Entry 9FYE (electron microscopy, 2.92 A resolution); this record covers chains A and a of the 6 polymer chains in the assembly.

Chain A:
Name: Glycoprotein G1
Source organism: Sabia virus
UniProtKB: Q90037 (GLYC_SABVB); residues 59-254 here = UniProt positions 59-254
Chain sequence (196 residues; numbered 59 to 254; the number before each row is that of its first residue):
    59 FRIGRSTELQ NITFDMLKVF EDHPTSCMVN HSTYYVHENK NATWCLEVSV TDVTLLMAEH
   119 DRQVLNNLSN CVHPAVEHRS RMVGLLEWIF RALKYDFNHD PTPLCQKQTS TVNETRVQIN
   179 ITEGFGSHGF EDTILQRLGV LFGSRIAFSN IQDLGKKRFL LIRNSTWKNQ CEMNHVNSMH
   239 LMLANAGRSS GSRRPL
Disordered / not traced: 209-212, 250-254
Curated features (UniProtKB/Swiss-Prot):
  - site: Leu254 (Cleavage)
  - glycosylation (N-linked (GlcNAc...) asparagine): Asn69, Asn88, Asn99, Asn125, Asn171, Asn178, Asn222
Cystine bridges: Cys85-Cys229, Cys129-Cys163
Covalent attachments: N-acetylglucosamine (NAG) linked to Asn69, Asn88, Asn99, Asn125, Asn171, Asn178; glycan linked to Asn222
Reported in the primary citation:
  - K+ coordination: His157
  - conformationally variable residues (side-chain flip): His157, His186
  - self-association interface (contacts with another copy of this molecule); pairs are residue here / residue on that copy: Glu145-His186, Asn156-His157
  - mutagenesis - H157M: unchanged expression
  - mutagenesis - H157M: unchanged binding to Arenacept

Chain a:
Name: Glycoprotein G2
Source organism: Sabia virus
UniProtKB: Q90037 (GLYC_SABVB); numbering as in UniProt (aligned over 255-488)
Chain sequence (246 residues; row label = number of the first residue in the row):
   255 GIFSWTITDA VGNDMPGGYC LERWMLVTSD LKCFGNTALA KCNLDHDSEF CDMLKLFEFN
   315 KKAIETLNDN TKNKVNLLTH SINALISDNL LMKNRLKELL NTPYCNYTKF WYVNHTASGE
   375 HSLPRCWLVR NNSYLNESEF RNDWIIESDH LLSEMLNKEY IDRQGKTPLT LVDICFWSTL
   435 FFTTTLFLHL VGFPTHRHIR GEPCPLPHRL NSRGGCRCGK YPELKKPITW HKNHGGGSDY
   495 KDDDDK
Disordered / not traced: 255-271, 321-330, 416-500
Differences from the reference sequence: expression tag (489-500)
Curated features (UniProtKB/Swiss-Prot):
  - binding site (Zn(2+)): His450, His452, Cys458, His462, Cys470, Cys472, His488
  - glycosylation (N-linked (GlcNAc...) asparagine): Asn360, Asn368, Asn385, Asn390
Cystine bridges: Cys274-Cys287, Cys296-Cys305, Cys359-Cys380
Covalent attachments: N-acetylglucosamine (NAG) linked to Asn360, Asn368, Asn385
Reported in the primary citation:
  - self-association interface (contacts with another copy of this molecule); pairs are residue here / residue on that copy: Leu406-Ile415 (hydrophobic contact), Lys412-Asp403 (salt bridge)
  - conformationally variable residues (side-chain flip): His300
  - contacts within the chain: Asp299-His300
  - mutagenesis - H300A: unchanged binding to Arenacept
  - mutagenesis - H300A: decreased expression

Chain A / chain a interface:
Contacting residue pairs - 89 pairs, chain A then chain a:
  Phe59(A) - Glu391(a)
  Phe59(A) - Trp398(a)  hydrophobic
  Ile61(A) - Val367(a)  hydrophobic
  Ile61(A) - Trp398(a)  hydrophobic
  Ile61(A) - Ser402(a)
  Ser64(A) - His369(a)  hydrogen bond
  Ser64(A) - Thr370(a)  hydrogen bond (backbone-backbone)
  Ser64(A) - Leu406(a)
  Thr65(A) - Val367(a)
  Thr65(A) - Ser402(a)  hydrogen bond
  Glu66(A) - Val367(a)
  Glu66(A) - Asn368(a)  hydrogen bond (backbone-backbone)
  Glu66(A) - Thr370(a)
  Leu67(A) - Trp365(a)  hydrophobic
  Leu67(A) - Tyr366(a)
  Leu67(A) - Glu391(a)
  Leu67(A) - Trp398(a)  hydrophobic
  Gln68(A) - Trp365(a)
  Gln68(A) - Tyr366(a)  hydrogen bond (backbone-backbone)
  Gln68(A) - Asn368(a)  hydrogen bond
  Asn69(A) - Phe364(a)
  Asn69(A) - Trp381(a)
  Ile70(A) - Phe288(a)  hydrophobic
  Ile70(A) - Phe304(a)  hydrophobic
  Ile70(A) - Thr362(a)
  Ile70(A) - Lys363(a)
  Ile70(A) - Phe364(a)  hydrogen bond (backbone-backbone)
  Ile70(A) - Tyr366(a)  hydrophobic
  Thr71(A) - Leu280(a)
  Thr71(A) - Val281(a)  hydrogen bond (backbone-backbone)
  Thr71(A) - Thr362(a)
  Thr71(A) - Lys363(a)
  Phe72(A) - Met279(a)
  Phe72(A) - Leu280(a)  hydrophobic
  Phe72(A) - Val281(a)
  Phe72(A) - Phe304(a)  hydrophobic
  Phe72(A) - Met307(a)  hydrophobic
  Phe72(A) - Thr362(a)  hydrogen bond (backbone-backbone)
  Phe72(A) - Phe364(a)  hydrophobic
  Asp73(A) - Trp278(a)
  Asp73(A) - Met279(a)  hydrogen bond (backbone-backbone)
  Asp73(A) - Val281(a)
  Asp73(A) - Phe311(a)
  Met74(A) - Met307(a)  hydrophobic
  Met74(A) - Phe311(a)  hydrophobic
  Lys76(A) - Trp278(a)
  Lys76(A) - Asn314(a)
  Lys76(A) - Ile318(a)
  Val77(A) - Trp278(a)  hydrophobic
  Val77(A) - Phe311(a)  hydrophobic
  Val77(A) - Asn314(a)
  Phe78(A) - Leu310(a)  hydrophobic
  His81(A) - Leu332(a)
  Gly197(A) - Arg349(a)
  Gly197(A) - Leu353(a)
  Val198(A) - Met346(a)  hydrophobic
  Val198(A) - Arg349(a)  hydrogen bond (backbone-side chain)
  Leu199(A) - Arg349(a)
  Phe200(A) - Arg349(a)
  Gly201(A) - Arg349(a)
  Gly201(A) - Leu353(a)
  Ser202(A) - Leu353(a)
  Arg203(A) - Glu352(a)  hydrogen bond (side chain-backbone)
  Arg203(A) - Leu353(a)  hydrogen bond (side chain-backbone)
  Arg203(A) - Asn355(a)  hydrogen bond
  Phe206(A) - Leu353(a)  hydrophobic
  Phe206(A) - Leu354(a)  hydrophobic
  His233(A) - Tyr361(a)  hydrogen bond (side chain-backbone)
  Val234(A) - Arg349(a)
  Val234(A) - Asn360(a)
  Val234(A) - Tyr361(a)  hydrophobic
  Asn235(A) - Arg349(a)
  Met237(A) - Met307(a)  hydrophobic
  Met237(A) - Ile340(a)  hydrophobic
  Met237(A) - Leu345(a)  hydrophobic
  His238(A) - Leu345(a)
  His238(A) - Arg349(a)  hydrogen bond
  Met240(A) - Leu332(a)  hydrophobic
  Met240(A) - Ile336(a)
  Leu241(A) - Asn337(a)
  Leu241(A) - Ile340(a)  hydrophobic
  Leu241(A) - Asp342(a)
  Leu241(A) - Leu345(a)  hydrophobic
  Asn243(A) - Thr333(a)
  Ala244(A) - Thr333(a)
  Ala244(A) - Asn337(a)
  Gly245(A) - Thr333(a)  hydrogen bond (backbone-backbone)
  Gly245(A) - His334(a)
  Arg246(A) - Thr333(a)
Other interface residues (no listed pair), chain A (38 interface residues in all): Arg60, Trp146
Other interface residues (no listed pair), chain a (44 interface residues in all): Leu275, Lys286, Phe394

Overview:
38 residues of chain A face 44 of chain a across their interface, with 17 hydrogen bonds. Polar pairs include
Ser64(A)-His369(a), Thr65(A)-Ser402(a) and Gln68(A)-Asn368(a). N-acetylglucosamine is covalently linked to
Asn69(A), Asn88(A), Asn99(A), Asn125(A), Asn171(A) and Asn178(A). The paper reports that H300A of chain a
reduces expression; K+ coordination by His157(A).
Chain A is Glycoprotein G1 and chain a is Glycoprotein G2, both from Sabia virus; the structure, Structure of
the Sabia Virus spike complex in an open conformation, was determined by electron microscopy (same publication
as 9FYA and 9FYG).
